Entry 6Z7F (X-ray diffraction, 1.60 A resolution); this record covers chain AAA.

Chain AAA:
Molecule: Bromodomain-containing protein 2
Organism: Homo sapiens
Reference sequence: P25440 (BRD2_HUMAN); residue numbers follow UniProt; this construct covers 344-455
Sequence (115 residues; numbered 341 to 455; the number before each row is that of its first residue):
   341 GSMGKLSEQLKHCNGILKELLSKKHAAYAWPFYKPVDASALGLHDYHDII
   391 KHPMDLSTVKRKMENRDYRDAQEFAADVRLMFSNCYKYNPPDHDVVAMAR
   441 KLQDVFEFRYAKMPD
Unresolved in the structure: 341-343
Differences from the reference sequence: expression tag (341-343)
Swiss-Prot annotation at these positions:
  - mutagenesis: Val-376 (V376A: Abolished binding to histone H4 acetylated at 'Lys-12' (H4K12ac)), Leu-381 (L381A: Reduced binding to histone H4 acetylated at 'Lys-12' (H4K12ac)), Leu-383 (L383A: Reduced binding to histone H4 acetylated at 'Lys-12' (H4K12ac)), Asn-429 (N429A: Abolished binding to histone H4 acetylated at 'Lys-12' (H4K12ac))
Residues lining bound ligands: QB5 (N-(2-(1H-imidazol-4-yl)ethyl)-4-acetamido-3-(benzyloxy)benzamide): Trp-370, Pro-371, Phe-372, Val-376, Leu-381, Leu-383, Cys-425, Tyr-428, Asn-429, His-433, Asp-434, Val-435, Met-438

Overview:
Chain AAA binds compound QB5. From UniProt: 4 mutagenesis sites.
Chain AAA is Bromodomain-containing protein 2 (Homo sapiens); the structure, C-TERMINAL BROMODOMAIN OF HUMAN
BRD2 WITH N-(2-(1H-imidazol-4-yl)ethyl)-4-acetamido-3-(benzyloxy)benzamide, was determined by X-ray
diffraction together with 6Z7G from the same study.
